PDB entry 5URX | electron microscopy, 28.00 A resolution (very low resolution: no residue pairs are listed; an interface is given only as per-side residue counts) | chains 1B and 2B of the 36 polymer chains in the assembly

[Chain 1B (and 2B)]
Protein: TssC
From: Myxococcus xanthus
Notes: chain 2B of this document is another copy of the same molecule, construct and numbering; everything in this record applies to it too
Reference sequence: Q1D304 (Q1D304_MYXXD); residues 1-494 here = UniProt positions 1-494
Amino-acid sequence (494 residues; each row starts with the number of its first residue):
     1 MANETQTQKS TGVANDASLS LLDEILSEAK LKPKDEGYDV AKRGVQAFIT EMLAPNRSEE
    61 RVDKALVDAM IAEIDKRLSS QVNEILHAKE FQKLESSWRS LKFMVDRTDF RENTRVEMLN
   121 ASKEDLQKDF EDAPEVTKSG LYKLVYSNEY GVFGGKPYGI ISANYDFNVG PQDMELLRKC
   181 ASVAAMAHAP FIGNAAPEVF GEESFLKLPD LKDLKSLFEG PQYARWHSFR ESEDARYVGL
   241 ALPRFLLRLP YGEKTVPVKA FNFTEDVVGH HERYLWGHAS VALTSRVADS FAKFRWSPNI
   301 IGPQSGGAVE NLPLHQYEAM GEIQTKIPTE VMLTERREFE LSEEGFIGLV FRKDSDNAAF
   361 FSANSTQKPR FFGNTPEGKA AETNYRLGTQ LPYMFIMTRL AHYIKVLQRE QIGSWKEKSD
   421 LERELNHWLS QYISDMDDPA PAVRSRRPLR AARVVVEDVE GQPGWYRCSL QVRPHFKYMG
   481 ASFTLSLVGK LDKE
Not modelled in the structure: 1-62, 494

[Interface between chain 1B and chain 2B]
At this resolution (28 A) residue pairs are not listed: 25 residues of chain 1B and 22 of chain 2B lie at the interface.

[In short]
25 residues of chain 1B face 22 of chain 2B across their interface.
Chain 1B and chain 2B are both TssC (Myxococcus xanthus); the structure, Structure of the contracted type VI
secretion system sheath in Myxococcus xanthus, was determined by electron microscopy together with 5URW from
the same study.
